PDB entry 7AXZ | electron microscopy, 3.20 A resolution | chains A and B

Chain A:
Molecule: X-ray repair cross-complementing protein 6
Source organism: Homo sapiens
Notes: EC 3.6.4.-, 4.2.99.-
Reference sequence: P12956 (XRCC6_HUMAN); residues 1-609 here = UniProt positions 1-609
Sequence (609 residues; row label = number of the first residue in the row):
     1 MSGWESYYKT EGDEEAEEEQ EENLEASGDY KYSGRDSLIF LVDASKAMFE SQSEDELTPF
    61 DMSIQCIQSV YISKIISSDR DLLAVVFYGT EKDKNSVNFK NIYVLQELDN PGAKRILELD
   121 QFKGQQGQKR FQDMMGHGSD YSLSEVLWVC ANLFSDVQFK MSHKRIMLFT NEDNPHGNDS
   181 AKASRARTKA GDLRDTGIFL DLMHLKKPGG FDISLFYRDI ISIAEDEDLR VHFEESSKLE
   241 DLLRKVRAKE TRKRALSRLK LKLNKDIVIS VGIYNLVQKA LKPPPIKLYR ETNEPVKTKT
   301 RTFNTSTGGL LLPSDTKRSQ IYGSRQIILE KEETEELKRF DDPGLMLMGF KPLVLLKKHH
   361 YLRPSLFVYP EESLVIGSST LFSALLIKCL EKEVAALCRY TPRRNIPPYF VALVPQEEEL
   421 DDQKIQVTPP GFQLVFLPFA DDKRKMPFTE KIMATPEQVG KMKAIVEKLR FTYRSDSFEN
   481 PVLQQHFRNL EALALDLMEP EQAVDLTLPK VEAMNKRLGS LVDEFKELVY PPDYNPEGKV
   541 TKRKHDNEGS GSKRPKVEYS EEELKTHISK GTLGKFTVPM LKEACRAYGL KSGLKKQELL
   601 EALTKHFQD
Unresolved in the structure: 1-34, 225-228, 538-609
UniProt features mapped onto this chain:
  - region: V578 to E583 (Interaction with BAX)
  - active site: K31 (Schiff-base intermediate with DNA)
  - modified residue: S2 (N-acetylserine), S6 (Phosphoserine), S27 (Phosphoserine), K31 (N6-acetyllysine), S51 (Phosphoserine), S306 (Phosphoserine), K317 (N6-acetyllysine), K331 (N6-acetyllysine), K338 (N6-acetyllysine), T455 (Phosphothreonine), K461 (N6-acetyllysine), S477 (Phosphoserine), S520 (Phosphoserine), K539 (N6-acetyllysine), K542 (N6-acetyllysine), K544 (N6-acetyllysine), S550 (Phosphoserine), K553 (N6-acetyllysine), K556 (N6-acetyllysine), S560 (Phosphoserine) and 1 more in UniProt
  - cross-link (Glycyl lysine isopeptide (Lys-Gly)): K287 (interchain with G-Cter in SUMO2), K317 (interchain with G-Cter in SUMO2), K556 (interchain with G-Cter in SUMO2)
  - mutagenesis: K31 (K31A: Diminishes the ability to form a Schiff base. Abolishes adduct formation; when associated with A-160 and A-164), K160 (K160A: Abolishes adduct formation; when associated with A-31 and A-160), K164 (K164A: Abolishes adduct formation; when associated with A-31 and A-164), K539 (K539Q: Complete loss of suppression of BAX-induced apoptosis; K539R: No effect on suppression of BAX-induced apoptosis), K542 (K542Q: Complete loss of suppression of BAX-induced apoptosis; K542R: No effect on suppression of BAX-induced apoptosis), K544 (K544R: No effect on suppression of BAX-induced apoptosis), K553 (K553Q: Partial loss of suppression of BAX-induced apoptosis; K553R: No effect on suppression of BAX-induced apoptosis), K556 (K556R: No effect on suppression of BAX-induced apoptosis), K570 (K570R: Loss of methylation; loss of anti-apoptotic activity; no effect on XRCC5 stabilization)

Chain B:
Molecule: X-ray repair cross-complementing protein 5
Source organism: Homo sapiens
Notes: EC 3.6.4.-
Reference sequence: P13010 (XRCC5_HUMAN); residues 1-732 here = UniProt positions 1-732
Sequence (732 residues; each row starts with the number of its first residue):
     1 MVRSGNKAAV VLCMDVGFTM SNSIPGIESP FEQAKKVITM FVQRQVFAEN KDEIALVLFG
    61 TDGTDNPLSG GDQYQNITVH RHLMLPDFDL LEDIESKIQP GSQQADFLDA LIVSMDVIQH
   121 ETIGKKFEKR HIEIFTDLSS RFSKSQLDII IHSLKKCDIS LQFFLPFSLG KEDGSGDRGD
   181 GPFRLGGHGP SFPLKGITEQ QKEGLEIVKM VMISLEGEDG LDEIYSFSES LRKLCVFKKI
   241 ERHSIHWPCR LTIGSNLSIR IAAYKSILQE RVKKTWTVVD AKTLKKEDIQ KETVYCLNDD
   301 DETEVLKEDI IQGFRYGSDI VPFSKVDEEQ MKYKSEGKCF SVLGFCKSSQ VQRRFFMGNQ
   361 VLKVFAARDD EAAAVALSSL IHALDDLDMV AIVRYAYDKR ANPQVGVAFP HIKHNYECLV
   421 YVQLPFMEDL RQYMFSSLKN SKKYAPTEAQ LNAVDALIDS MSLAKKDEKT DTLEDLFPTT
   481 KIPNPRFQRL FQCLLHRALH PREPLPPIQQ HIWNMLNPPA EVTTKSQIPL SKIKTLFPLI
   541 EAKKKDQVTA QEIFQDNHED GPTAKKLKTE QGGAHFSVSS LAEGSVTSVG SVNPAENFRV
   601 LVKQKKASFE EASNQLINHI EQFLDTNETP YFMKSIDCIR AFREEAIKFS EEQRFNNFLK
   661 ALQEKVEIKQ LNHFWEIVVQ DGITLITKEE ASGSSVTAEE AKKFLAPKDK PSGDTAAVFE
   721 EGGDVDDLLD MI
Unresolved in the structure: 1-4, 171-179, 190-191, 324-326, 543-732
UniProt features mapped onto this chain:
  - region: L138 to L165 (Leucine-zipper)
  - motif: E720 to L728 (EEXXXDL motif)
  - modified residue: K144 (N6-acetyllysine), S255 (Phosphoserine), S258 (Phosphoserine), K265 (N6-acetyllysine), S318 (Phosphoserine), K332 (N6-acetyllysine), T535 (Phosphothreonine), S577 (Phosphoserine), S579 (Phosphoserine), S580 (Phosphoserine), K660 (N6-acetyllysine), K665 (N6-acetyllysine), T715 (Phosphothreonine)
  - cross-link (Glycyl lysine isopeptide (Lys-Gly)): K195 (interchain with G-Cter in SUMO2), K532 (interchain with G-Cter in SUMO2), K534 (interchain with G-Cter in SUMO2), K566 (interchain with G-Cter in SUMO2), K568 (interchain with G-Cter in SUMO2), K669 (interchain with G-Cter in SUMO2), K688 (interchain with G-Cter in SUMO2)
  - mutagenesis: E720 to E721 (Abolishes interaction with PRKDC and its recruitment to sites of DNA damage), D726 to D727 (Abolishes interaction with PRKDC and its recruitment to sites of DNA damage)

Interface between chain A and chain B:
Residue-residue contacts (330):
  I72(A) - Y316(B)
  I75(A) - Y316(B)  hydrophobic
  N110(A) - S318(B)
  P111(A) - G317(B)
  P111(A) - S318(B)  hydrogen bond (backbone-backbone)
  A113(A) - Y316(B)
  A113(A) - D319(B)
  I116(A) - Y316(B)
  R230(A) - S436(B)
  F233(A) - M434(B)  hydrophobic
  R247(A) - Q432(B)
  A248(A) - Q432(B)
  T251(A) - Q432(B)
  T251(A) - Y433(B)
  R252(A) - Y433(B)
  K253(A) - Y433(B)
  K253(A) - M434(B)
  K253(A) - F435(B)
  R254(A) - Y433(B)
  K260(A) - E541(B)  salt bridge
  D266(A) - K534(B)  salt bridge
  I267(A) - L530(B)
  I267(A) - I533(B)  hydrophobic
  I267(A) - K534(B)
  V268(A) - L539(B)
  I269(A) - L539(B)  hydrophobic
  Y274(A) - F435(B)  hydrophobic
  N275(A) - R431(B)  hydrogen bond
  L276(A) - L430(B)
  L276(A) - R431(B)  hydrogen bond (backbone-backbone)
  L276(A) - Y433(B)  hydrophobic
  L276(A) - F435(B)  hydrophobic
  V277(A) - M357(B)  hydrophobic
  V277(A) - D429(B)
  V277(A) - L430(B)  hydrophobic
  Q278(A) - D429(B)  hydrogen bond (backbone-backbone)
  Q278(A) - R431(B)  hydrogen bond
  K279(A) - D429(B)
  A280(A) - E428(B)
  A280(A) - D429(B)  hydrogen bond (backbone-side chain)
  P285(A) - Q312(B)
  P285(A) - G313(B)
  P285(A) - F314(B)  hydrophobic
  I286(A) - G313(B)  hydrogen bond (backbone-backbone)
  I286(A) - R315(B)
  K287(A) - I310(B)
  K287(A) - I311(B)
  K287(A) - Q312(B)
  L288(A) - D309(B)
  L288(A) - I310(B)
  L288(A) - I311(B)  hydrogen bond (backbone-backbone)
  L288(A) - I320(B)  hydrophobic
  Y289(A) - V305(B)  hydrophobic
  Y289(A) - D309(B)
  Y289(A) - I310(B)  hydrophobic
  R290(A) - E308(B)  salt bridge
  R290(A) - D309(B)  hydrogen bond (backbone-backbone)
  R290(A) - I311(B)
  E294(A) - D299(B)
  P295(A) - L297(B)
  V296(A) - C296(B)
  V296(A) - N298(B)
  V296(A) - V305(B)  hydrophobic
  V296(A) - I310(B)  hydrophobic
  K297(A) - V294(B)
  K297(A) - Y295(B)
  K297(A) - C296(B)  hydrogen bond (backbone-backbone)
  K297(A) - N298(B)
  K297(A) - E302(B)  salt bridge
  T298(A) - Y295(B)
  K299(A) - E292(B)
  K299(A) - T293(B)
  K299(A) - V294(B)  hydrogen bond (side chain-backbone)
  K299(A) - Y295(B)
  K299(A) - C296(B)  hydrogen bond
  T300(A) - E292(B)
  R301(A) - K291(B)
  R301(A) - E292(B)  hydrogen bond (backbone-backbone)
  T302(A) - Q290(B)
  T302(A) - K291(B)
  F303(A) - Q290(B)  hydrogen bond (backbone-side chain)
  F303(A) - E292(B)
  N304(A) - D288(B)
  N304(A) - Q290(B)  hydrogen bond (backbone-side chain)
  T305(A) - D288(B)  hydrogen bond (backbone-backbone)
  T305(A) - Q290(B)  hydrogen bond (backbone-side chain)
  L311(A) - I289(B)  hydrophobic
  D315(A) - D280(B)
  D315(A) - A281(B)  hydrogen bond (backbone-backbone)
  T316(A) - V278(B)
  T316(A) - V279(B)
  T316(A) - A281(B)
  K317(A) - V278(B)
  K317(A) - V279(B)  hydrogen bond (backbone-backbone)
  K317(A) - A281(B)
  R318(A) - W276(B)
  R318(A) - T277(B)
  R318(A) - V278(B)
  S319(A) - W276(B)
  S319(A) - T277(B)  hydrogen bond (backbone-backbone)
  S319(A) - V279(B)
  Q320(A) - K274(B)  hydrogen bond (side chain-backbone)
  Q320(A) - T275(B)
  Q320(A) - W276(B)
  Q320(A) - L494(B)
  I321(A) - E49(B)
  I321(A) - K274(B)  hydrogen bond (backbone-side chain)
  Y322(A) - F47(B)
  Y322(A) - E49(B)
  Y322(A) - K274(B)
  Y322(A) - L494(B)
  R325(A) - A498(B)  hydrogen bond (side chain-backbone)
  I327(A) - L494(B)
  I328(A) - R497(B)
  L329(A) - W276(B)  hydrophobic
  L329(A) - R497(B)
  E333(A) - R497(B)  salt bridge
  E333(A) - L505(B)
  T334(A) - W276(B)
  L337(A) - R489(B)
  L337(A) - L490(B)  hydrophobic
  L337(A) - C493(B)  hydrophobic
  R339(A) - I508(B)
  F340(A) - P485(B)  hydrophobic
  F340(A) - R489(B)
  F340(A) - W513(B)
  F340(A) - L516(B)  hydrophobic
  M348(A) - F477(B)  hydrophobic
  M348(A) - P518(B)
  G349(A) - M461(B)
  G349(A) - L463(B)
  F350(A) - I458(B)  hydrophobic
  F350(A) - M461(B)  hydrogen bond (backbone-backbone)
  F350(A) - S462(B)
  F350(A) - L463(B)
  P352(A) - A464(B)
  P352(A) - L473(B)  hydrophobic
  L355(A) - A464(B)  hydrophobic
  L355(A) - D475(B)
  L356(A) - R353(B)
  K357(A) - R353(B)  hydrogen bond (backbone-side chain)
  K357(A) - K413(B)
  K358(A) - V351(B)
  K358(A) - R353(B)
  K358(A) - F409(B)
  H359(A) - I267(B)
  H359(A) - K363(B)
  H359(A) - H411(B)  hydrogen bond
  H359(A) - V420(B)
  H360(A) - R353(B)  hydrogen bond (backbone-side chain)
  Y361(A) - I267(B)
  Y361(A) - F356(B)  hydrogen bond (side chain-backbone)
  Y361(A) - M357(B)  hydrogen bond (side chain-backbone)
  Y361(A) - G358(B)  hydrogen bond (side chain-backbone)
  Y361(A) - Q360(B)
  Y361(A) - V361(B)  hydrophobic
  Y361(A) - V422(B)  hydrophobic
  L362(A) - Q269(B)
  L362(A) - N359(B)
  R363(A) - N359(B)
  P364(A) - G358(B)
  F367(A) - F435(B)  hydrophobic
  Y369(A) - F435(B)  hydrophobic
  Y369(A) - S436(B)  hydrogen bond
  E372(A) - Y444(B)  hydrogen bond
  L374(A) - E541(B)
  L374(A) - A542(B)  hydrogen bond (backbone-backbone)
  V375(A) - L539(B)  hydrophobic
  I376(A) - L539(B)
  I376(A) - I540(B)  hydrogen bond (backbone-backbone)
  S379(A) - L438(B)
  S379(A) - Y444(B)
  T380(A) - Y444(B)
  T380(A) - F537(B)
  L381(A) - F537(B)  hydrophobic
  S383(A) - Q450(B)
  A384(A) - Q450(B)  hydrogen bond (backbone-side chain)
  A384(A) - V454(B)  hydrophobic
  L385(A) - V454(B)  hydrophobic
  K388(A) - L451(B)
  K388(A) - I458(B)
  K392(A) - D455(B)  salt bridge
  K392(A) - D459(B)  salt bridge
  V394(A) - I458(B)  hydrophobic
  L397(A) - L463(B)  hydrophobic
  L397(A) - F477(B)  hydrophobic
  L397(A) - T479(B)
  R399(A) - L516(B)  hydrogen bond (side chain-backbone)
  R399(A) - N517(B)  hydrogen bond
  P407(A) - R486(B)
  Y409(A) - Q269(B)  hydrogen bond
  F410(A) - F477(B)  hydrophobic
  F410(A) - T479(B)
  F410(A) - I482(B)  hydrophobic
  F410(A) - L516(B)  hydrophobic
  Q416(A) - R354(B)
  E417(A) - K439(B)  salt bridge
  E418(A) - S437(B)  hydrogen bond
  E418(A) - N440(B)  hydrogen bond
  I425(A) - Q432(B)
  Q426(A) - M434(B)
  Q426(A) - F435(B)  hydrogen bond (side chain-backbone)
  V427(A) - R354(B)  hydrogen bond (backbone-side chain)
  T428(A) - R354(B)  hydrogen bond
  P429(A) - F435(B)  hydrophobic
  P430(A) - S436(B)
  Q433(A) - R354(B)
  V435(A) - R353(B)
  L437(A) - T480(B)
  P438(A) - I267(B)  hydrophobic
  P438(A) - T479(B)
  P438(A) - T480(B)
  F439(A) - T479(B)
  F439(A) - I482(B)
  F439(A) - N484(B)
  F439(A) - P485(B)
  A440(A) - L234(B)
  A440(A) - K481(B)
  A440(A) - I482(B)  hydrogen bond (backbone-backbone)
  D441(A) - R44(B)  salt bridge
  D441(A) - L234(B)
  D441(A) - P483(B)
  D441(A) - N484(B)  hydrogen bond (side chain-backbone)
  D442(A) - S266(B)
  D442(A) - L268(B)
  D442(A) - Q269(B)
  D442(A) - E270(B)  hydrogen bond (side chain-backbone)
  K443(A) - S266(B)
  K443(A) - I267(B)
  K443(A) - T480(B)  hydrogen bond (side chain-backbone)
  R444(A) - K265(B)
  R444(A) - S266(B)  hydrogen bond (backbone-backbone)
  R444(A) - L268(B)
  R444(A) - E270(B)  salt bridge
  M446(A) - Y264(B)  hydrophobic
  M446(A) - K363(B)
  M446(A) - Y416(B)
  P447(A) - H243(B)
  P447(A) - Y264(B)
  P447(A) - F365(B)
  F448(A) - N415(B)
  T449(A) - R368(B)
  K451(A) - K413(B)
  K451(A) - H414(B)
  K451(A) - N415(B)
  K451(A) - Y416(B)
  K451(A) - E417(B)
  I452(A) - V375(B)  hydrophobic
  I452(A) - S378(B)  hydrogen bond (backbone-side chain)
  I452(A) - E417(B)
  M453(A) - S378(B)
  M453(A) - H382(B)
  M453(A) - E417(B)
  A454(A) - V375(B)
  A454(A) - S378(B)
  Q458(A) - V375(B)
  V459(A) - H382(B)
  V459(A) - A383(B)
  M462(A) - S379(B)
  M462(A) - L380(B)  hydrophobic
  M462(A) - A383(B)  hydrophobic
  K463(A) - A383(B)
  K463(A) - D386(B)  salt bridge
  K463(A) - L387(B)
  V466(A) - F345(B)  hydrophobic
  V466(A) - L387(B)  hydrophobic
  V466(A) - M389(B)  hydrophobic
  L469(A) - I253(B)  hydrophobic
  L469(A) - G344(B)
  L469(A) - F345(B)
  R470(A) - F345(B)
  R470(A) - K347(B)
  R470(A) - M389(B)
  F471(A) - G344(B)
  F471(A) - F345(B)  hydrogen bond (backbone-backbone)
  F471(A) - C346(B)
  Y473(A) - C346(B)  hydrophobic
  Y473(A) - Q350(B)
  Y473(A) - L424(B)
  S475(A) - F355(B)
  S475(A) - L430(B)
  D476(A) - L430(B)
  F478(A) - L343(B)  hydrophobic
  F478(A) - V405(B)  hydrophobic
  F478(A) - F426(B)
  F478(A) - M427(B)  hydrogen bond (backbone-backbone)
  E479(A) - F426(B)
  E479(A) - M427(B)
  E479(A) - E428(B)
  N480(A) - F426(B)
  N480(A) - E428(B)  hydrogen bond (backbone-side chain)
  P481(A) - Y333(B)
  V482(A) - Y333(B)  hydrophobic
  V482(A) - N402(B)
  L483(A) - E428(B)
  Q485(A) - Y333(B)
  L490(A) - F314(B)  hydrophobic
  L490(A) - R315(B)
  L490(A) - Y316(B)  hydrophobic
  L490(A) - V321(B)  hydrophobic
  E491(A) - Y316(B)  hydrogen bond
  L493(A) - V321(B)
  D505(A) - Y333(B)
  T507(A) - L343(B)
  T507(A) - R394(B)  hydrogen bond
  T507(A) - V405(B)
  L508(A) - E336(B)
  L508(A) - L343(B)
  P509(A) - S341(B)
  P509(A) - V342(B)
  V511(A) - G254(B)
  V511(A) - S255(B)
  M514(A) - G254(B)
  M514(A) - L343(B)
  N515(A) - G254(B)
  N515(A) - S255(B)
  V522(A) - N256(B)
  V522(A) - L257(B)  hydrophobic
  F525(A) - S379(B)
  K526(A) - N256(B)  hydrogen bond (side chain-backbone)
  V529(A) - V375(B)  hydrophobic
  Y530(A) - S258(B)  hydrogen bond (side chain-backbone)
  Y530(A) - I259(B)
  P531(A) - A372(B)
  Y534(A) - D370(B)  hydrogen bond
  Y534(A) - A372(B)  hydrophobic
  Y534(A) - A373(B)
  P536(A) - R250(B)  hydrogen bond (backbone-side chain)
  P536(A) - S258(B)
  E537(A) - R250(B)  salt bridge
Also at the interface, not in a pair above, chain A (187 interface residues in all): I76, D109, G112, K114, L243, R244, L263, N264, E291, Q326, E336, L347, K351, F382, L386, C389, P408, K445, I465, E467, T472, Q484, H486, F487, N489, L518, N535
Also at the interface, not in a pair above, chain B (182 interface residues in all): F88, K238, S244, R260, L284, E287, M331, S348, Q352, E371, A374, A376, I392, P403, I412, P425, L457, L499, I512, V522, P538

Summary:
187 residues of chain A and 182 residues of chain B are in contact, with 58 hydrogen bonds and 12 salt
bridges. Among the polar pairs are K260(A)-E541(B), D266(A)-K534(B) and R290(A)-E308(B).
Chain A is X-ray repair cross-complementing protein 6 and chain B is X-ray repair cross-complementing protein
5, both from Homo sapiens; the structure, Ku70/80 complex apo form, was determined by electron microscopy.
